3RYI - chains A and E of the 5 polymer chains in the assembly; structure by X-ray diffraction, 2.40 A resolution.

# Chain A
Molecule: Tubulin alpha chain
From: Ovis aries
UniProt: D0VWZ0 (D0VWZ0_SHEEP); residue numbers follow UniProt; this construct covers 1-451
Amino-acid sequence (451 residues; numbered 1 to 451; the number before each row is that of its first residue):
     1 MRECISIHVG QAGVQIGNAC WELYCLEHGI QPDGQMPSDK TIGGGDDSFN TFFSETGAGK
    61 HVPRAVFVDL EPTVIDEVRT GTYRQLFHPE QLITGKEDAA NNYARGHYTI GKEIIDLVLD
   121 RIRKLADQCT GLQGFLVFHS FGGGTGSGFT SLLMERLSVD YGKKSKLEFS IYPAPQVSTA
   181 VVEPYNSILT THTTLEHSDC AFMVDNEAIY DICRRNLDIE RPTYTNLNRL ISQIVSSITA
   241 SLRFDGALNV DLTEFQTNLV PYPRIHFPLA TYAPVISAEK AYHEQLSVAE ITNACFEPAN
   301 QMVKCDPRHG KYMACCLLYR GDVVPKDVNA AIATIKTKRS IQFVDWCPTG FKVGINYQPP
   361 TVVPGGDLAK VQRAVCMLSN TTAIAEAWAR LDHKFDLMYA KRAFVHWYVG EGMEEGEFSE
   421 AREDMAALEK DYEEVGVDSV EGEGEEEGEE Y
Not modelled in the structure: 41-45, 439-451
Small-molecule neighbours: GTP (guanosine-5'-triphosphate): G10, Q11, A12, Q15, I16, D69, D98, A99, A100, N101, S140, G142, G143, G144, T145, G146, I171, P173, V177, S178, T179, E183, N206, Y224, L227, N228, I231

# Chain E
Molecule: Stathmin-4
From: Rattus norvegicus
UniProt: P63043 (STMN4_RAT); residues 5-145 here correspond to UniProt positions 49-189 (UniProt number = residue number + 44)
Amino-acid sequence (143 residues; numbered 3 to 145; the number before each row is that of its first residue):
     3 XADMEVIELN KATSGQSWEV ILKPPSFDGV PEFNASLPRR RDPSLEEIQK KLEAAEERRK
    63 YQEAELLKHL AEKREHEREV IQKAIEENNN FIKMAKEKLA QKMESNKENR EAHLAAMLER
   123 LQEKDKHAEE VRKNKELKEE ASR
Not modelled in the structure: 3, 35-40
Modified positions: ACE (acetyl group) at position 3
Construct notes: engineered mutation A14 (Cys58 in P63043), W20 (Phe64 in P63043)
Swiss-Prot annotation at these positions:
  - modified residue: S46 (Phosphoserine)

# How chain A and chain E interact
Pairs across the interface - 77 pairs, chain A then chain E:
  H107(A) - L54(E)
  Y108(A) - L54(E)  hydrophobic
  Y108(A) - A57(E)  hydrophobic
  Y108(A) - R61(E)
  T109(A) - R61(E)
  K112(A) - L54(E)
  K112(A) - E55(E)
  K112(A) - E58(E)  salt bridge
  L152(A) - L54(E)  hydrophobic
  E155(A) - I50(E)
  R156(A) - L47(E)
  S158(A) - P45(E)
  V159(A) - L47(E)  hydrophobic
  V159(A) - I50(E)  hydrophobic
  E196(A) - R43(E)
  H197(A) - P45(E)
  F244(A) - S16(E)
  D245(A) - A14(E)
  D245(A) - T15(E)  hydrogen bond (side chain-backbone)
  D245(A) - S16(E)  hydrogen bond (backbone-backbone)
  D245(A) - G17(E)  hydrogen bond (backbone-backbone)
  G246(A) - A14(E)
  A247(A) - N12(E)  hydrogen bond (backbone-side chain)
  A247(A) - Q18(E)
  A247(A) - S19(E)  hydrogen bond (backbone-side chain)
  L248(A) - S19(E)
  Y262(A) - P33(E)  hydrogen bond (side chain-backbone)
  Y262(A) - E34(E)
  P325(A) - Q18(E)
  P325(A) - W20(E)  hydrophobic
  V328(A) - W20(E)  hydrophobic
  N329(A) - M6(E)
  N329(A) - W20(E)
  N329(A) - V22(E)
  A333(A) - M6(E)
  K336(A) - L24(E)
  K336(A) - K25(E)
  D345(A) - P27(E)
  D345(A) - S28(E)  hydrogen bond (backbone-backbone)
  D345(A) - F29(E)  hydrogen bond (backbone-backbone)
  W346(A) - P27(E)
  W346(A) - F29(E)
  W346(A) - V32(E)
  W346(A) - P33(E)  hydrophobic
  C347(A) - P27(E)
  P348(A) - K25(E)
  P348(A) - P27(E)
  T349(A) - I23(E)
  T349(A) - L24(E)  hydrogen bond (backbone-backbone)
  T349(A) - K25(E)  hydrogen bond (backbone-backbone)
  G350(A) - V22(E)
  G350(A) - L24(E)
  F351(A) - E21(E)
  F351(A) - V22(E)  hydrogen bond (backbone-backbone)
  F351(A) - L24(E)  hydrophobic
  K352(A) - W20(E)
  K352(A) - E21(E)
  V353(A) - S19(E)
  V353(A) - W20(E)  hydrogen bond (backbone-backbone)
  G354(A) - Q18(E)
  I355(A) - S16(E)
  I355(A) - G17(E)
  I355(A) - Q18(E)  hydrogen bond (backbone-backbone)
  I355(A) - W20(E)  hydrophobic
  N356(A) - S16(E)  hydrogen bond
  Y357(A) - T15(E)
  Y357(A) - S16(E)  hydrogen bond (backbone-backbone)
  Y357(A) - G17(E)
  Y357(A) - Q18(E)
  Q358(A) - S16(E)  hydrogen bond
  V409(A) - Q64(E)  hydrogen bond (backbone-side chain)
  G410(A) - R61(E)
  G410(A) - Q64(E)
  E411(A) - R61(E)  hydrogen bond (backbone-side chain)
  G412(A) - A57(E)
  G412(A) - R60(E)  hydrogen bond (backbone-side chain)
  E414(A) - R60(E)  salt bridge
Also at the interface, not in a pair above, chain A (44 interface residues in all): D46, P261, I332
Also at the interface, not in a pair above, chain E (39 interface residues in all): V8, L11, K13, P26, R41, D44, S46, K53

# Overview
44 residues of chain A face 39 of chain E across their interface; the contacts include 19 hydrogen bonds and 2
salt bridges. Polar contacts include K112(A)-E58(E), E414(A)-R60(E) and D245(A)-T15(E). Bound to chain A: GTP.
Here chain A is Tubulin alpha chain (Ovis aries) and chain E is Stathmin-4 (Rattus norvegicus). Entry 3RYI
(GDP-Tubulin: rb3 stathmin-like domain complex) was determined by X-ray diffraction together with 3RYC, 3RYF
and 3RYH from the same study.
